7RY8 - chain A; structure by X-ray diffraction, 1.98 A resolution.

== Chain A ==
Molecule: Lanosterol 14-alpha demethylase
From: Saccharomyces cerevisiae (strain YJM789)
Reference sequence: A6ZSR0 (A6ZSR0_YEAS7); numbering as in UniProt (aligned over 1-530)
Amino-acid sequence (539 residues; each row starts with the number of its first residue):
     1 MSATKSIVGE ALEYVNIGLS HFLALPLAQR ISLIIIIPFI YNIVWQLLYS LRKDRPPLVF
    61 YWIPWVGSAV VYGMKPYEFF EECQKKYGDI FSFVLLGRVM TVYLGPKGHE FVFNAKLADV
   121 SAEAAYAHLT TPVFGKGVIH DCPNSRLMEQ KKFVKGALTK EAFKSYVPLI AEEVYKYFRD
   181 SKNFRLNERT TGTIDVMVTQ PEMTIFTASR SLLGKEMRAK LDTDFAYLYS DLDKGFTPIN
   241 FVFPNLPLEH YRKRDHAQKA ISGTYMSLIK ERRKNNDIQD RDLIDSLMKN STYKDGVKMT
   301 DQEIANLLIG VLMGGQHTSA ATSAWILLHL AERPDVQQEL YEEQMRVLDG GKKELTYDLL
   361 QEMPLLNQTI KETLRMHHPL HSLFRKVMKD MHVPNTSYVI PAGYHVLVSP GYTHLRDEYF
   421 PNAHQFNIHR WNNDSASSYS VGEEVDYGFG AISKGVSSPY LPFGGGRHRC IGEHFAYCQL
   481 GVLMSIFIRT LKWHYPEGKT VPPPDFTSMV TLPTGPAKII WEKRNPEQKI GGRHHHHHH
Disordered / not traced: 1-6, 534-539
Construct notes: engineered mutation His140 (Tyr in A6ZSR0); expression tag (531-539)
Bound ions: heme Fe: Cys470 (together with Voriconazole)
Residues lining bound ligands:
  - beta-D-glucopyranose (BGC): Gly156, Ala157, Thr159, Glu161, Ala162, Ser165, Tyr166, Asp280, Arg281, Asp282, Asp285, Ser286
  - heme (HEM): Phe113, Tyr126, His140, Leu147, Met148, Lys151, Val311, Gly315, Thr318, Ser319, Thr322, Leu374, His378, Pro379, Leu380, Leu383, Arg385, Pro462, Phe463, Gly464, Arg467, His468, Arg469, Cys470, Ile471, Gly472, Phe475, Ala476
  - Voriconazole (VOR): Tyr126, Leu129, Thr130, Phe134, Ile139, His140, Phe236, Gly310, Val311, Gly314, Gly315, Thr318, Leu380, Ser382, Leu383, Met509
Reported in the primary citation:
  - mutagenesis - Y140H (2-fold), Y140H/I471T (6.5- to 7.7-fold): increased growth in response to FLC
  - mutagenesis - Y140H (2-fold), Y140H/I471T (6.5- to 7.7-fold): increased growth in response to Voriconazole
  - mutagenesis - Y140H (2.1-fold), Y140H/I471T: increased growth in response to VT-1161
  - mutagenesis - Y140H, Y140H/I471T: decreased expression
  - conformationally variable residues: Met509
  - contacts within the chain: Tyr126-Phe384 (hydrogen bond), Lys151-Arg467 (hydrogen bond), Lys151-Arg469 (hydrogen bond)
  - binding site for heme: Lys151, Arg385
  - heme coordination: Cys470
  - mutagenesis - Y140H/I471T: increased growth in response to ITC
  - mutagenesis - Y140H/I471T (1.5-fold): increased growth in response to PCZ

== Overview ==
Bound to chain A: heme, Voriconazole and beta-D-glucopyranose. From the paper: a binding site for heme at
Lys151 and Arg385; Y140H and Y140H/I471T increase growth in response to FLC.
Chain A is Lanosterol 14-alpha demethylase (Saccharomyces cerevisiae (strain YJM789)); the structure, S.
CEREVISIAE CYP51 Y140H mutant COMPLEXED WITH Voriconazole, was determined by X-ray diffraction, deposited
together with 7RY9, 7RYA and 7RYB.
